PDB entry 5W9L | electron microscopy, 4.80 A resolution (low resolution: residue-level contacts below are approximate; hydrogen-bond / salt-bridge calls are withheld) | chains D and G of the 10 polymer chains in the assembly

# Chain D (and G)
Name: Spike glycoprotein
Organism: Middle East respiratory syndrome-related coronavirus
Notes: chain G of this document is another copy of the same molecule, construct and numbering; everything in this record applies to it too
UniProt: W5ZZF5 (W5ZZF5_9BETC); residue numbers follow UniProt; this construct covers 1-1291
Chain sequence (1329 residues; numbered 1 to 1329; the number before each row is that of its first residue):
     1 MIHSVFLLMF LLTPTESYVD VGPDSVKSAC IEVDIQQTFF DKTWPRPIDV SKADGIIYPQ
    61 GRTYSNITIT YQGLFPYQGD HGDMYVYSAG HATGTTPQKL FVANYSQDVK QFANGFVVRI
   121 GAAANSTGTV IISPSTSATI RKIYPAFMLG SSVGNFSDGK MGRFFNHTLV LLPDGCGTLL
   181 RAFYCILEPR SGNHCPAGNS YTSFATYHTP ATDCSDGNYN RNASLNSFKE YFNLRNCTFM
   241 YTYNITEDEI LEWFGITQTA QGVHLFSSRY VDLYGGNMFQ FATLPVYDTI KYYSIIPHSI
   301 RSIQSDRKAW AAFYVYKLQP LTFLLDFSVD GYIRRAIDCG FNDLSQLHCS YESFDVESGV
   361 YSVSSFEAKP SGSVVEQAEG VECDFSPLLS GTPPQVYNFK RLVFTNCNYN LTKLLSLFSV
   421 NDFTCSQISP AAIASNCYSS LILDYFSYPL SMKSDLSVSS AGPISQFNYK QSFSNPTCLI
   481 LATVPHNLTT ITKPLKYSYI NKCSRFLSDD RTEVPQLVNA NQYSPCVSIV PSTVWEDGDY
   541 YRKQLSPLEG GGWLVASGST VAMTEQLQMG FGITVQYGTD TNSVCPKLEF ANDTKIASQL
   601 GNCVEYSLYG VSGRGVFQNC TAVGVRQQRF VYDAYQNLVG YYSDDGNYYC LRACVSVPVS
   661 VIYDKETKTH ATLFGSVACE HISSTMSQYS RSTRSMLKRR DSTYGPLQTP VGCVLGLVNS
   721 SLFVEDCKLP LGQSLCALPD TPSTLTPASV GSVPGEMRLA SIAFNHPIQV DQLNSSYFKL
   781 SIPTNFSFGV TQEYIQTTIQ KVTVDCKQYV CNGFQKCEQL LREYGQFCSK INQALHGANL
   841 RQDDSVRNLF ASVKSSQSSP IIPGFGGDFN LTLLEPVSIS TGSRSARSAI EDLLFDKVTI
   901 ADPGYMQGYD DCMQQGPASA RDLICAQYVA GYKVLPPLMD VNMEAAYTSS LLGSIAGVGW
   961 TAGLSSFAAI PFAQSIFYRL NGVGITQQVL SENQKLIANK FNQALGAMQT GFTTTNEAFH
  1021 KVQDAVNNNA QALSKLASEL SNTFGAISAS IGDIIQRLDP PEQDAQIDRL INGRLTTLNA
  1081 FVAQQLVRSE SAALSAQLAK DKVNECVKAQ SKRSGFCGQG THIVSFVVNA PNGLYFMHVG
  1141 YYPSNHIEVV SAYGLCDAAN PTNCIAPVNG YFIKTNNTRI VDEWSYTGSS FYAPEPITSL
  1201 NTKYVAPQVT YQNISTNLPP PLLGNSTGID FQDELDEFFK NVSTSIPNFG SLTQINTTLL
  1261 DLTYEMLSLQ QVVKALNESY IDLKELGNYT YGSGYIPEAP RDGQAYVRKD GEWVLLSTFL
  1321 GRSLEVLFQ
Unresolved in the structure: 1-752, 878-885, 1224-1329
Cystine bridges: C806-C828, C811-C817, C912-C925, C1106-C1117, C1156-C1164
Sequence notes: conflict F506 (Leu in W5ZZF5), A748 (Arg in W5ZZF5), G751 (Arg in W5ZZF5); engineered mutation P1060 (Val in W5ZZF5), P1061 (Leu in W5ZZF5); expression tag (1292-1329)
Reported in the primary citation:
  - mutagenesis - V1060P/L1061P (>50-fold): increased expression

# How chain D and chain G interact
Pairs across the interface (55):
  F764(D) with A946(G); Y947(G)
  N765(D) with K854(G)
  P767(D) with S855(G); S856(G); Q857(G); S858(G); S950(G)
  I768(D) with S856(G); Q857(G); S858(G)
  Q769(D) with S858(G); S859(G); P860(G)
  V770(D) with S858(G); S859(G); P860(G); F967(G); A969(G)
  D771(D) with P860(G); A969(G)
  Q772(D) with S859(G); F865(G); A969(G); I970(G); P971(G); F972(G)
  L773(D) with A969(G); P971(G)
  F778(D) with A968(G); A969(G); I970(G)
  K779(D) with F967(G); A968(G); A969(G)
  L780(D) with F967(G)
  S781(D) with Q857(G); S965(G); S966(G); F967(G)
  P783(D) with S965(G)
  R1113(D) with E1105(G)
  T1121(D) with L964(G)
  Y1153(D) with I970(G); P971(G); Q974(G)
  N1169(D) with T961(G)
  Y1171(D) with W960(G); S966(G)
  S1189(D) with T961(G); S965(G)
  S1190(D) with S965(G)
  Y1204(D) with L1200(G)
  V1205(D) with L1200(G)
  Q1208(D) with Q987(G)
Interface residues without a listed pair, chain D (34 interface residues in all): I762, A763, I782, V983, S1114, P1143, H1146, G1170, A1206, T1210
Interface residues without a listed pair, chain G (28 interface residues in all): M943, N1104

# In short
The interface between chain D and chain G involves 34 residues on one side and 28 on the other. From the
paper: V1060P/L1061P of chain D increase expression.
Both chains are Spike glycoprotein (Middle East respiratory syndrome-related coronavirus). Entry 5W9L (MERS S
ectodomain trimer in complex with variable domain of neutralizing antibody G4) was determined by electron
microscopy, deposited together with 5VZR, 5W9H, 5W9I, 5W9J, 5W9K, 5W9M and 3 further entries.
